4WU8 - chains J and H of the 10 polymer chains in the assembly; structure by X-ray diffraction, 2.45 A resolution.

Chain J:
Molecule: 145-nt DNA strand
Sequence (145 nucleotides; each row starts with the number of its first residue; numbers below 1 keep their minus sign (DA-72 is residue -72)):
   -72 ATCAATATCC ACCTGCAGAT ACTACCAAAA GTGTATTTGG AAACTGCTCC ATCAAAAGGC
   -12 ATGTTCAGCT GATTCAGCTG AACATGCCTT TTGATGGAGC AGTTTCCAAA TACACTTTTG
    48 GTAGTATCTG CAGGTGGATA TTGAT
Bound ions: Pt ion near DG-14 (its only coordinating residue here)
Residues lining bound ligands:
  - CX3 ([2-(3-{bis[2-(amino-kappaN)ethyl]amino-kappaN}propyl)-1H-benzo[de]isoquinoline-1,3(2H)-dionato(2-)]platinum(1+)), molecule 1: DA-17, DA-16, DG-15, DG-14, DC-13
  - CX3, molecule 2: DG13, DC14, DC15

Chain H:
Molecule: Histone H2B 1.1
Organism: Xenopus laevis
Reference sequence: P02281 (H2B11_XENLA); residues -2 to 122 here correspond to UniProt positions 2-126 (UniProt number = residue number + 4)
Amino-acid sequence (125 residues; row label = number of the first residue in the row; numbers below 1 keep their minus sign (Pro-2 is residue -2)):
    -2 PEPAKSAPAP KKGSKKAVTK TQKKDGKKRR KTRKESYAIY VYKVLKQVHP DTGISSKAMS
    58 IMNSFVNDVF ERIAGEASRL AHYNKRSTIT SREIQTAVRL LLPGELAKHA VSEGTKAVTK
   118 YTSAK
Not modelled in the structure: -2 to 27
Differences from the reference sequence: engineered mutation Thr29 (Ser33 in P02281)
UniProt features mapped onto this chain:
  - modified residue: Lys2 (N6-acetyllysine), Lys9 (N6-acetyllysine), Ser11 (Phosphoserine), Lys12 (N6-acetyllysine), Lys17 (N6-acetyllysine)
  - glycosylation: Ser109 (O-linked (GlcNAc) serine)
  - cross-link: Lys117 (Glycyl lysine isopeptide (Lys-Gly) (interchain with G-Cter in ubiquitin))

Chain J / chain H interface:
Pairs across the interface (16):
  DA-54(J) with Ser52(H), phosphate contact; Ser53(H), hydrogen bond to the phosphate
  DT-53(J) with Tyr39(H), hydrogen bond to the phosphate; Gly50(H), phosphate contact; Ile51(H), phosphate contact
  DA-46(J) with Arg30(H), hydrogen bond to the base
  DA-45(J) with Arg30(H), sugar contact
  DG-34(J) with Ser84(H), sugar contact; Thr85(H), phosphate contact
  DG-33(J) with Arg83(H), phosphate contact; Ser84(H), hydrogen bond to the phosphate; Thr85(H), hydrogen bond to the phosphate
  DA-32(J) with Arg83(H), salt bridge to the phosphate
  DG29(J) with Lys28(H), phosphate contact; Thr29(H), hydrogen bond to the phosphate
  DT30(J) with Lys28(H), salt bridge to the phosphate
Interface residues without a listed pair, chain J (10 interface residues in all): DA-44
Interface residues without a listed pair, chain H (12 interface residues in all): Lys82

Summary:
Chain J and chain H form an interface of 10 and 12 residues respectively, with 6 hydrogen bonds and 2 salt
bridges. Among the polar pairs are DA-46(J)-Arg30(H), DA-54(J)-Ser53(H) and DT-53(J)-Tyr39(H). Bound to chain
J: compound CX3.
Chain J is a 145-nt DNA strand and chain H is Histone H2B 1.1 (Xenopus laevis); the structure, Structure of
trPtNAP-NCP145, was determined by X-ray diffraction together with 4WU9 from the same study.
